Entry 3WNG (X-ray diffraction, 1.75 A resolution); this record covers chains A and B of the 4 polymer chains in the assembly.

[Chain A (and B)]
Name: Gag-Pol polyprotein
Source organism: Human immunodeficiency virus type 1
Notes: fragment: Catalytic core domain; chain B of this document is another copy of the same molecule, construct and numbering; everything in this record applies to it too
UniProtKB: P12497 (POL_HV1N5); residues 56-212 here correspond to UniProt positions 1203-1359 (UniProt number = residue number + 1147)
Amino-acid sequence (157 residues; row label = number of the first residue in the row):
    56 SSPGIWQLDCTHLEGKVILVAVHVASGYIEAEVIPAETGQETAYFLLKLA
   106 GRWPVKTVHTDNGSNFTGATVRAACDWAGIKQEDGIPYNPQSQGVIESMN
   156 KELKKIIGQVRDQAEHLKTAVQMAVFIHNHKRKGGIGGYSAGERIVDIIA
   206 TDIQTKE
Disordered / not traced: 56, 138-150, 190-191, 210-212 (chain B: 138-151, 189-192, 210-212)
Construct notes: engineered mutation S56 (Cys1203 in P12497), G123 (Ser1270 in P12497), A124 (Thr1271 in P12497), R127 (Lys1274 in P12497), D131 (Trp1278 in P12497), D139 (Phe1286 in P12497), H185 (Phe1332 in P12497)
Curated features (UniProtKB/Swiss-Prot):
  - binding site (Mg(2+)): D64, D116, E152
Metal / ion sites: Cd2+ site 1: C65, H67, E92; Cd2+ site 2: C65, E92, D116

[How chain A and chain B interact]
Pairs across the interface (57; chain A residue first):
  Y83(A) with R107(B), hydrogen bond (side chain-backbone)
  E85(A) with R107(B), salt bridge
  A86(A) with R107(B), hydrogen bond (backbone-side chain)
  E87(A) with Y99(B), hydrogen bond; K103(B), salt bridge
  Y99(A) with K173(B); Q177(B)
  L102(A) with T174(B); Q177(B); M178(B), hydrophobic
  K103(A) with E87(B), salt bridge; K103(B); Q177(B)
  A105(A) with F181(B); H185(B), hydrogen bond (backbone-side chain)
  G106(A) with F181(B); N184(B), hydrogen bond (backbone-side chain); H185(B)
  R107(A) with Y83(B), hydrogen bond (backbone-side chain); E85(B), salt bridge; A86(B), hydrogen bond (side chain-backbone); Q177(B), hydrogen bond; V180(B)
  W108(A) with W108(B), hydrophobic; H185(B)
  W132(A) with Q168(B); M178(B); F181(B), hydrophobic; I182(B), hydrophobic
  A133(A) with F181(B)
  H171(A) with Q95(B), hydrogen bond
  K173(A) with Y99(B)
  T174(A) with L102(B)
  Q177(A) with Y99(B), hydrogen bond; L102(B); K103(B); R107(B), hydrogen bond
  M178(A) with L102(B), hydrophobic; W132(B)
  V180(A) with R107(B)
  F181(A) with A105(B); G106(B); W132(B), hydrophobic; A133(B)
  I182(A) with W132(B), hydrophobic
  N184(A) with G106(B), hydrogen bond (side chain-backbone)
  H185(A) with A105(B), hydrogen bond (side chain-backbone); G106(B); W108(B)
  E198(A) with I208(B)
  V201(A) with V201(B); I204(B), hydrophobic; A205(B)
  I204(A) with V201(B), hydrophobic
  A205(A) with V201(B); A205(B), hydrophobic
  I208(A) with E198(B)
Interface residues without a listed pair, chain A (32 interface residues in all): E96, P109, Q168, Y194
Interface residues without a listed pair, chain B (33 interface residues in all): E96, P109, Y194, D202

[In short]
The interface between chain A and chain B involves 32 residues on one side and 33 on the other; the contacts
include 13 hydrogen bonds and 4 salt bridges. Among the polar pairs are E85(A)-R107(B), E87(A)-K103(B) and
Y83(A)-R107(B).
Chain A and chain B are both Gag-Pol polyprotein (Human immunodeficiency virus type 1); the structure, Cyclic
hexapeptide PKIDNp in complex with HIV-1 integrase, was determined by X-ray diffraction.
